6QSU - chains H and N of the 24 polymer chains in the assembly; structure by electron microscopy, 2.40 A resolution.

Chain H (and N):
Protein: Urease subunit beta
Organism: Helicobacter pylori
Notes: EC 3.5.1.5; chain N of this document is another copy of the same molecule, construct and numbering; everything in this record applies to it too
UniProtKB: A0A086RWB6 (A0A086RWB6_HELPX); residue numbers follow UniProt; this construct covers 1-569
Amino-acid sequence (569 residues; row label = number of the first residue in the row):
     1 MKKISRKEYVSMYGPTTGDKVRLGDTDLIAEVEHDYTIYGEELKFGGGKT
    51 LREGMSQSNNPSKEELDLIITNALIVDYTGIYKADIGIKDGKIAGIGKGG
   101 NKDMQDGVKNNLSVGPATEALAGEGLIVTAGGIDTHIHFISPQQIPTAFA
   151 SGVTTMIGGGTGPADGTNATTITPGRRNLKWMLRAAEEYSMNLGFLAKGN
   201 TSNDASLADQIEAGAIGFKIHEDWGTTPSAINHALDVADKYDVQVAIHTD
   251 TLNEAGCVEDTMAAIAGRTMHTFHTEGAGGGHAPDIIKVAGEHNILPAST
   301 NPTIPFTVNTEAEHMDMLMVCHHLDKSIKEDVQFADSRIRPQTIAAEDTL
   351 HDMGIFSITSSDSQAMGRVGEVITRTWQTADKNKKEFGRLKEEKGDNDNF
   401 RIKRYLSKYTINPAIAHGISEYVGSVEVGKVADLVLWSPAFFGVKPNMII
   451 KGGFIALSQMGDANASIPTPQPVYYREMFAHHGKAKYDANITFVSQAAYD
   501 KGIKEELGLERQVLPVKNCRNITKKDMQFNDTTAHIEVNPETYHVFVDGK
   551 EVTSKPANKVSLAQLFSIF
Modified positions: K219 (lysine nz-carboxylic acid; KCX)
Metal / ion sites: Ni2+ site 1: H136, H138, K219, D362 (together with beta-mercaptoethanol); Ni2+ site 2: K219, H248, H274 (together with beta-mercaptoethanol)

Chain H / chain N interface:
Contacting residue pairs (26; chain H residue first):
  N60(H) with N521(N), hydrogen bond (backbone-side chain)
  P61(H) with N521(N)
  S62(H) with N518(N); N521(N)
  K63(H) with D242(N), salt bridge; K517(N); N518(N), hydrogen bond (backbone-side chain)
  E64(H) with K517(N); N518(N), hydrogen bond
  K102(H) with N521(N), hydrogen bond (side chain-backbone); I522(N); D526(N), salt bridge
  N110(H) with N518(N)
  D242(H) with K63(N), salt bridge
  K517(H) with K63(N); E64(N)
  N518(H) with S62(N); K63(N), hydrogen bond (side chain-backbone); E64(N), hydrogen bond; N110(N)
  N521(H) with N60(N), hydrogen bond (side chain-backbone); P61(N); S62(N); K102(N), hydrogen bond (backbone-side chain)
  I522(H) with K102(N)
  D526(H) with K102(N), salt bridge
Also at the interface, not in a pair above, chain N (14 interface residues in all): D103

Overview:
Chain H and chain N form an interface of 13 and 14 residues respectively; the contacts include 8 hydrogen
bonds and 4 salt bridges. Among the polar pairs are K63(H)-D242(N), K102(H)-D526(N) and N60(H)-N521(N).
H136(H), H138(H), K219(H) and D362(H) coordinate Ni2+ site 1.
Both chains are Urease subunit beta (Helicobacter pylori). Entry 6QSU (Helicobacter pylori urease with BME
bound in the active site) was determined by electron microscopy, deposited together with 6ZJA.
